6YWP - chain A; structure by X-ray diffraction, 2.25 A resolution.

== Chain A ==
Protein: CutA
From: Thermothielavioides terrestris (strain ATCC 38088 / NRRL 8126)
UniProtKB: G2R014 (G2R014_THETT); residues 241-603 here = UniProt positions 241-603
Chain sequence (363 residues; each row starts with the number of its first residue):
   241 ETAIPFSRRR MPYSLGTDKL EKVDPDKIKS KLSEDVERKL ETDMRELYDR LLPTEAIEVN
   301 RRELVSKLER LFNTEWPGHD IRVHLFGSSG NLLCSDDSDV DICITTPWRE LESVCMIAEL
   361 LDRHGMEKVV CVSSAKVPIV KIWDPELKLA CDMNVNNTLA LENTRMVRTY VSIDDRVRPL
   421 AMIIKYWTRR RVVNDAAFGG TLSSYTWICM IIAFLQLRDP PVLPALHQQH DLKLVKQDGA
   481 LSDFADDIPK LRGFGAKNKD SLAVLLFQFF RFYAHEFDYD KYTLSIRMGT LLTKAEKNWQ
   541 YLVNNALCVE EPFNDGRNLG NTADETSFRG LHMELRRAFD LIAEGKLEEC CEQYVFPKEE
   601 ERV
Disordered / not traced: 241-247, 374, 599-603
Cystine bridges: Cys355-Cys371
Bound ions: Mg2+ near Arg492 (its only coordinating residue here)
From the paper describing this entry:
  - specificity-determining residues: Asn394, Asn397, Leu399, Ala400 (proposed by the authors, not directly observed)
  - mutagenesis - L399A: unchanged catalytic activity on adenosine polymerization
  - mutagenesis - N397A: unchanged catalytic activity on ATP
  - mutagenesis - N397A: unchanged catalytic activity on UTP
  - mutagenesis - N397A: decreased catalytic activity
  - mutagenesis - N403A, R557A, R557H: abolished catalytic activity on ATP
  - mutagenesis - N403A: abolished catalytic activity on UTP
  - mutagenesis - N403A, R557A, R557H: unchanged catalytic activity on CTP
  - mutagenesis - A400G: decreased catalytic activity on ATP
  - mutagenesis - A400G, R557A, R557H: decreased catalytic activity on UTP

== Summary ==
The paper reports that N403A, R557A and R557H abolish catalytic activity on ATP; specificity determinants
Asn394, Asn397 and Leu399 among others; 6 substitutions were tested in all.
Chain A is CutA (Thermothielavioides terrestris (strain ATCC 38088 / NRRL 8126)); the structure, Structure of
apo-CutA, was determined by X-ray diffraction together with 6YWN and 6YWO from the same study.
